PDB entry 8YIO | electron microscopy, 2.35 A resolution | chains O and P of the 20 polymer chains in the assembly

[Chain O]
Name: Cytochrome c1, heme protein, mitochondrial
Organism: Saccharomyces cerevisiae
Notes: EC 7.1.1.8
Reference sequence: A0A5B9RH60 (A0A5B9RH60_YEASX); residues 62-309 here = UniProt positions 62-309
Chain sequence (248 residues; row label = number of the first residue in the row):
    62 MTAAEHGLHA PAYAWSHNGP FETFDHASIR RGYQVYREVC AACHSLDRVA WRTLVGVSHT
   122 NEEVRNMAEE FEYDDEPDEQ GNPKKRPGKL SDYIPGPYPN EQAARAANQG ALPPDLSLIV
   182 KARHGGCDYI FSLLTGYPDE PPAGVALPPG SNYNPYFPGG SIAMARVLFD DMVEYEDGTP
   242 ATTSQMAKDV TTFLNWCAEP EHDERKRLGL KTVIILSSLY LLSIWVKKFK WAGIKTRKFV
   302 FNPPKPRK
Metal / ion sites: heme Fe near His-105 (its only coordinating residue here)
Ligand contacts:
  - phosphatidic acid (6PH; (1R)-2-(phosphonooxy)-1-[(tridecanoyloxy)methyl]ethyl pentadecanoate): Leu-269, Lys-272, Thr-273, Ile-276, Leu-277, Leu-280
  - cardiolipin (CN3; (2R,5S,11R,14R)-5,8,11-trihydroxy-2-(nonanoyloxy)-5,11-dioxido-16-oxo-14-[(propanoyloxy)methyl]-4,6,10,12,15-pentaoxa-5,11-diphosphanonadec-1-yl undecanoate): Tyr-281, Ile-285, Lys-288, Lys-289, Trp-292, Lys-296
  - heme (HEM): Val-100, Cys-101, Cys-104, His-105, Asn-169, Ala-172, Leu-173, Pro-174, Pro-175, Leu-177, Ile-180, Arg-184, Tyr-190, Ile-191, Leu-194, Leu-195, Phe-218, Ile-223, Ala-224, Met-225, Val-228, Leu-229

[Chain P]
Name: Cytochrome b-c1 complex subunit Rieske, mitochondrial
Organism: Saccharomyces cerevisiae
Notes: EC 7.1.1.8
Reference sequence: A0A8H8ULJ0 (A0A8H8ULJ0_YEASX); residues 31-215 here = UniProt positions 31-215
Chain sequence (185 residues; numbered 31 to 215; the number before each row is that of its first residue):
    31 KSTYRTPNFD DVLKENNDAD KGRSYAYFMV GAMGLLSSAG AKSTVETFIS SMTATADVLA
    91 MAKVEVNLAA IPLGKNVVVK WQGKPVFIRH RTPHEIQEAN SVDMSALKDP QTDADRVKDP
   151 QWLIMLGICT HLGCVPIGEA GDFGGWFCPC HGSHYDISGR IRKGPAPLNL EIPAYEFDGD
   211 KVIVG
Ligand contacts:
  - phosphatidic acid (6PH; (1R)-2-(phosphonooxy)-1-[(tridecanoyloxy)methyl]ethyl pentadecanoate), molecule 1: Val-60, Met-63, Gly-64, Ser-67
  - phosphatidic acid (6PH), molecule 2: Ser-67, Gly-70, Ala-71, Ser-73, Thr-74, Thr-77, Phe-78

[Interface between chain O and chain P]
Pairs across the interface (23; chain O residue first):
  Arg-113(O) / Ala-86(P)
  Arg-113(O) / Asp-87(P)
  Arg-113(O) / Ala-90(P)
  Arg-126(O) / Glu-95(P)  salt bridge
  Ser-152(O) / Ala-90(P)  hydrogen bond (side chain-backbone)
  Ser-152(O) / Met-91(P)  hydrogen bond
  Ser-279(O) / Leu-66(P)
  Leu-280(O) / Met-63(P)  hydrophobic
  Leu-280(O) / Leu-66(P)  hydrophobic
  Leu-280(O) / Ser-67(P)
  Leu-283(O) / Met-59(P)  hydrophobic
  Leu-283(O) / Met-63(P)
  Ser-284(O) / Met-63(P)
  Trp-286(O) / Tyr-55(P)  hydrophobic
  Trp-286(O) / Ala-56(P)  hydrophobic
  Trp-286(O) / Met-59(P)  hydrophobic
  Val-287(O) / Met-63(P)  hydrophobic
  Phe-290(O) / Ala-56(P)  hydrophobic
  Thr-297(O) / Phe-39(P)
  Lys-299(O) / Pro-37(P)
  Lys-299(O) / Asn-38(P)
  Lys-299(O) / Phe-39(P)
  Asn-303(O) / Lys-31(P)
Also at the interface, not in a pair above, chain P (19 interface residues in all): Thr-33, Val-42, Val-60, Ala-62

[Overview]
13 residues of chain O and 19 residues of chain P are in contact; the contacts include 2 hydrogen bonds and 1
salt bridge. Among the polar pairs are Arg-126(O)/Glu-95(P), Ser-152(O)/Ala-90(P) and Ser-152(O)/Met-91(P).
One phosphatidic acid molecule is bound between chain O and chain P.
Chain O is Cytochrome c1, heme protein, mitochondrial and chain P is Cytochrome b-c1 complex subunit Rieske,
mitochondrial, both from Saccharomyces cerevisiae; the structure, Cryo-EM structure of Saccharomyces
cerevisiae bc1 complex in azoxystrobin-bound state, was determined by electron microscopy.
